PDB entry 8FAZ | electron microscopy, 2.30 A resolution | chains B and C of the 4 polymer chains in the assembly

# Chain B
Protein: DNA repair protein RAD51 homolog 2
Source organism: Homo sapiens
Reference sequence: O15315 (RA51B_HUMAN), isoform O15315-1; residue numbers follow UniProt; this construct covers 1-350
Sequence (356 residues; row label = number of the first residue in the row):
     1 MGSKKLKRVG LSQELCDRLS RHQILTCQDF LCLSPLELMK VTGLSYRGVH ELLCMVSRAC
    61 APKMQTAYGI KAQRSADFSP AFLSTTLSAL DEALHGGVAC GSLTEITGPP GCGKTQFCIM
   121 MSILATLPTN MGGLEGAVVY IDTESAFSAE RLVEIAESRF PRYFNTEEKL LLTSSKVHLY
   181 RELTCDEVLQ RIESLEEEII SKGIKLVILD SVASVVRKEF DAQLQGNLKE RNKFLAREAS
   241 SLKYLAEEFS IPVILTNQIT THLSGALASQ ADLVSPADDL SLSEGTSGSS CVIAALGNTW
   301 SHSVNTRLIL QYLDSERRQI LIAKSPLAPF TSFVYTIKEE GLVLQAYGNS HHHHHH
Disordered / not traced: 1-2, 76-356
Construct notes: expression tag (351-356)
Curated features (UniProtKB/Swiss-Prot):
  - binding site (ATP): Gly108 to Thr115
  - site: Pro252, Val253 (Breakpoint for translocation to form HMGA2-RAD51B)
  - mutagenesis: Pro326 (P326L: Abolishes interaction with BCR-ABL SH3 domain)

# Chain C
Protein: DNA repair protein RAD51 homolog 3
Source organism: Homo sapiens
Reference sequence: O43502 (RA51C_HUMAN); residues 1-376 here = UniProt positions 1-376
Sequence (376 residues; each row starts with the number of its first residue):
     1 MRGKTFRFEM QRDLVSFPLS PAVRVKLVSA GFQTAEELLE VKPSELSKEV GISKAEALET
    61 LQIIRRECLT NKPRYAGTSE SHKKCTALEL LEQEHTQGFI ITFCSALDDI LGGGVPLMKT
   121 TEICGAPGVG KTQLCMQLAV DVQIPECFGG VAGEAVFIDT EGSFMVDRVV DLATACIQHL
   181 QLIAEKHKGE EHRKALEDFT LDNILSHIYY FRCRDYTELL AQVYLLPDFL SEHSKVRLVI
   241 VDGIAFPFRH DLDDLSLRTR LLNGLAQQMI SLANNHRLAV ILTNQMTTKI DRNQALLVPA
   301 LGESWGHAAT IRLIFHWDRK QRLATLYKSP SQKECTVLFQ IKPQGFRDTV VTSACSLQTE
   361 GSLSTRKRSR DPEEEL
Disordered / not traced: 1-9, 68-82, 288-297, 349-376
Curated features (UniProtKB/Swiss-Prot):
  - motif: Arg366 to Arg370 (Nuclear localization signal)
  - binding site (ATP): Gly125 to Thr132
  - modified residue: Ser20 (Phosphoserine)
  - natural variant: Phe103 (deletion), Gly125 (G125V: In BROVCA3), Leu138 (L138F: In BROVCA3), Asp159 (D159N: Reduces interaction with BRCA2 and to a lesser extent with PALB2 and RAD51), Gly162 (G162E: In BROVCA3), Gln178 (Q178P: In BROVCA3), Arg258 (R258H: In FANCO), Gly264 (G264S; G264V), Thr287 (T287A: In BROVCA3)
  - mutagenesis: Lys131 (K131A: Significant loss of function; abolishes Holliday junction resolution activity; K131R: Partial loss of function)
Small-molecule neighbours:
  - ADP (adenosine-5'-diphosphate): Ala126, Pro127, Gly128, Val129, Gly130, Lys131, Thr132, Gln133, Glu161, Arg168, Gln285, Arg322, Ile341
  - AMP-PNP (ANP; phosphoaminophosphonic acid-adenylate ester): Gly306, His307, Tyr327, Lys328, Ser329, Pro330, Ser331, Gln332, Lys333, Glu334
From the paper describing this entry:
  - binding site for AMP-PNP: Lys328, Lys333
  - mutagenesis - K131A: decreased catalytic activity
  - mutagenesis - K131A: unchanged stability
  - disease-associated variants - R258H, R312W: decreased catalytic activity

# How chain B and chain C interact
Pairs across the interface - 56 pairs, chain B then chain C:
  Gln28(B) - Tyr216(C)  hydrogen bond
  Gln28(B) - Thr217(C)
  Leu31(B) - Thr217(C)
  Leu31(B) - Leu220(C)
  Leu31(B) - Ala221(C)  hydrophobic
  Cys32(B) - Tyr216(C)  hydrophobic
  Cys32(B) - Leu257(C)
  Cys32(B) - Leu261(C)
  Pro35(B) - Tyr224(C)
  Met39(B) - Leu19(C)
  Met39(B) - Pro21(C)
  Leu44(B) - Ser20(C)  hydrogen bond (backbone-side chain)
  Leu44(B) - Pro21(C)
  Ser45(B) - Pro18(C)
  Ser45(B) - Leu19(C)
  Ser45(B) - Ser20(C)
  Ser45(B) - Glu59(C)  hydrogen bond
  Ser45(B) - Ile63(C)
  Tyr46(B) - Pro18(C)  hydrogen bond (backbone-backbone)
  His50(B) - Tyr224(C)
  Leu53(B) - Tyr224(C)  hydrophobic
  Cys54(B) - Tyr224(C)
  Cys54(B) - Leu225(C)
  Ser57(B) - Ala221(C)
  Ser57(B) - Tyr224(C)
  Ser57(B) - Leu225(C)
  Arg58(B) - Leu225(C)
  Cys60(B) - Glu218(C)
  Cys60(B) - Ala221(C)
  Ala61(B) - Gln222(C)
  Ala61(B) - Leu225(C)  hydrophobic
  Pro62(B) - Phe211(C)
  Pro62(B) - Arg212(C)
  Pro62(B) - Cys213(C)  hydrophobic
  Pro62(B) - Glu218(C)
  Pro62(B) - Gln222(C)
  Lys63(B) - Tyr210(C)
  Met64(B) - Tyr209(C)  hydrophobic
  Met64(B) - Tyr210(C)
  Met64(B) - Phe211(C)  hydrophobic
  Met64(B) - Phe229(C)  hydrophobic
  Gln65(B) - Ile208(C)
  Gln65(B) - Tyr210(C)  hydrogen bond (backbone-backbone)
  Thr66(B) - Ile208(C)
  Ala67(B) - Val166(C)
  Ala67(B) - Leu205(C)  hydrogen bond (backbone-backbone)
  Ala67(B) - Ile208(C)  hydrogen bond (backbone-backbone)
  Tyr68(B) - Asp202(C)
  Tyr68(B) - Leu205(C)  hydrogen bond (backbone-backbone)
  Tyr68(B) - Ser206(C)
  Ile70(B) - Val166(C)  hydrophobic
  Ile70(B) - Tyr210(C)  hydrophobic
  Lys71(B) - Val166(C)
  Lys71(B) - Leu201(C)
  Lys71(B) - Leu205(C)
  Arg74(B) - Asp167(C)
Also at the interface, not in a pair above, chain B (28 interface residues in all): Lys40, Gly43, Gly48
Also at the interface, not in a pair above, chain C (33 interface residues in all): Phe164, Val170, Asp228, His233
From the paper, about this interface:
  - interface residues, chain C: Pro18(C)

# In short
28 residues of chain B face 33 of chain C across their interface, with 8 hydrogen bonds. Polar contacts
include Gln28(B)-Tyr216(C), Leu44(B)-Ser20(C) and Ser45(B)-Glu59(C). Chain C binds ADP and AMP-PNP. The paper
reports a binding site for AMP-PNP at Lys328(C) and Lys333(C); K131A, R258H and R312W of chain C reduce
catalytic activity.
Here chain B is DNA repair protein RAD51 homolog 2 and chain C is DNA repair protein RAD51 homolog 3, both
from Homo sapiens. Entry 8FAZ (Cryo-EM structure of the human BCDX2 complex) was determined by electron
microscopy, deposited together with 8GBJ.
